Entry 2ZTG (X-ray diffraction, 2.20 A resolution); this record covers chain A.

Chain A:
Protein: Alanyl-tRNA synthetase
From: Archaeoglobus fulgidus
Notes: EC 6.1.1.7; fragment: AlaRS-deltaC
UniProtKB: O28029 (SYA_ARCFU); numbering as in UniProt (aligned over 1-739)
Amino-acid sequence (739 residues; each row starts with the number of its first residue):
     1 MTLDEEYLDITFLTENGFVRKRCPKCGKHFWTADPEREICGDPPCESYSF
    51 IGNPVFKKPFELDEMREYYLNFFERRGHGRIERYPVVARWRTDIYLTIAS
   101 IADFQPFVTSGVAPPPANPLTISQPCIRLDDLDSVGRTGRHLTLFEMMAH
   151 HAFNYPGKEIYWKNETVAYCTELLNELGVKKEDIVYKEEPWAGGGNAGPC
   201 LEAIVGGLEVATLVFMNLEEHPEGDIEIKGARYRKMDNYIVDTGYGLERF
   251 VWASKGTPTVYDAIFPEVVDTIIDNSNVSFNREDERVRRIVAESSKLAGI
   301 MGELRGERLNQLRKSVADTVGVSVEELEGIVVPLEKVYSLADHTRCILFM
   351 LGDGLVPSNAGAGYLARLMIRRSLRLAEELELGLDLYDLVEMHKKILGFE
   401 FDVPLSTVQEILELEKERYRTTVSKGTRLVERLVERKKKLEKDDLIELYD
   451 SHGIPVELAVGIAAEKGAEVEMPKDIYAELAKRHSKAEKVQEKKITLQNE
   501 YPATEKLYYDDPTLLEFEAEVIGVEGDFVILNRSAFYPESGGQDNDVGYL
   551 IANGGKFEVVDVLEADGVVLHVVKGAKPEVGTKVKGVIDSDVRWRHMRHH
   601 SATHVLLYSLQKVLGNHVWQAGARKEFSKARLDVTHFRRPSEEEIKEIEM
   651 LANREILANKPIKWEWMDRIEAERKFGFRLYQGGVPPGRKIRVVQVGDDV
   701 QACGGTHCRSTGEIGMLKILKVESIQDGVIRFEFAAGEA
Modified / non-standard residues: Mse1, Mse65, Mse147, Mse148, Mse216, Mse236, Mse301, Mse350, Mse369, Mse392, Mse472, Mse597, Mse650, Mse667, Mse716 (selenomethionine; parent Met)
Swiss-Prot annotation at these positions:
  - binding site (Zn(2+)): His600, His604, Cys703, His707
  - mutagenesis: Cys703 (C703A: Loss of tRNA editing activity)
Bound ions: Zn2+ site 1 near His452 (its only coordinating residue here); Zn2+ site 2: His604, Cys703, His707
Small-molecule neighbours: '5'-O-(N-(L-alanyl)-sulfamoyl)adenosine (A5A): Ala99, Ile101, Arg128, Asp131, Arg140, His141, Leu142, Phe145, Mse147, Trp191, Glu209, Val210, Ala211, Thr212, Val214, Asp242, Thr243, Gly244, Tyr245, Gly246, Arg249
What the authors report for this chain:
  - Zn2+ coordination: His600, His604, Cys703, His707
  - contacts within the chain: Arg89-Trp619, Asp402-Asn616, Trp619-Arg679, Glu410-Arg638, Arg367-Asp727
  - self-association interface (contacts with another copy of this molecule): Mse650, Ile656, Leu657, Mse716

In short:
Bound to chain A: '5'-O-(N-(L-alanyl)-sulfamoyl)adenosine. His604, Cys703 and His707 form the Zn2+ site 2.
Curated annotation (UniProt) lists 4 Zn2+-binding residues and one mutagenesis site. From the paper: Zn2+
coordination by His600, His604 and Cys703 among others; a self-association interface involving Mse650, Ile656
and Leu657 among others.
Chain A is Alanyl-tRNA synthetase (Archaeoglobus fulgidus); the structure, Crystal structure of Archaeoglobus
fulgidus alanyl-tRNA synthetase lacking the C-terminal dimerization domain in complex with Ala-SA, was
determined by X-ray diffraction.
